2XYZ - chains A and F of the 7 polymer chains in the assembly; structure by electron microscopy, 4.00 A resolution.

== Chain A (and F) ==
Protein: Coat protein
From: Enterobacteria phage P22
Notes: chain F of this document is another copy of the same molecule, construct and numbering; everything in this record applies to it too
Reference sequence: A8CGC7 (A8CGC7_BPP22); aligned to UniProt positions 1-297 over residues 1-297 (the alignment contains insertions or deletions, so no single offset holds)
Sequence (430 residues; numbered 1 to 430; the number before each row is that of its first residue):
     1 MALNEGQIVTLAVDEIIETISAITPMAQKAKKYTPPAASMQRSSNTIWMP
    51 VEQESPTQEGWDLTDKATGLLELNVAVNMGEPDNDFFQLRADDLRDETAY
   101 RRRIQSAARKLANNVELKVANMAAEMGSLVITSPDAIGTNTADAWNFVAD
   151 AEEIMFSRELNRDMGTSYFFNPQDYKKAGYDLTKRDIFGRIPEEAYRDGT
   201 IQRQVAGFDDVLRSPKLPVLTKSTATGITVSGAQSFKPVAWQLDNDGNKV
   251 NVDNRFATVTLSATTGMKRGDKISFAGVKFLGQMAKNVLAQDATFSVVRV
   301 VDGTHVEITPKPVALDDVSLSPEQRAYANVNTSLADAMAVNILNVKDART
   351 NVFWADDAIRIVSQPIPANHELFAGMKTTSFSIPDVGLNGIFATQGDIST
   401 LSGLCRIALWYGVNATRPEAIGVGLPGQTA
Unresolved in the structure: 426-430
Reported in the primary citation:
  - conformationally variable residues (loop rearrangement): Gly-60 to Ala-67

== Chain A / chain F interface ==
Pairs across the interface - 5 pairs, chain A then chain F:
  Asp-85(A) / Trp-61(F)
  Phe-86(A) / Gly-60(F)
  Phe-86(A) / Trp-61(F)
  Phe-87(A) / Gly-60(F)
  Ala-107(A) / Gln-58(F)
Also at the interface, not in a pair above, chain A (7 interface residues in all): Arg-90, Lys-110, Arg-197
Also at the interface, not in a pair above, chain F (5 interface residues in all): Ala-67, Val-205

== In short ==
Chain A and chain F form an interface of 7 and 5 residues respectively. The paper reports conformational
variability at Gly-60(A).
Chain A and chain F are both Coat protein (Enterobacteria phage P22); the structure, De Novo model of
Bacteriophage P22 virion coat protein, was determined by electron microscopy (same publication as 2XYY).
